6VF1 - chains A and T of the 4 polymer chains in the assembly; structure by X-ray diffraction, 1.68 A resolution.

[Chain A]
Name: DNA-directed DNA/RNA polymerase mu
Source organism: Homo sapiens
Notes: EC 2.7.7.7
Reference sequence: Q9NP87 (DPOLM_HUMAN); residue numbers follow UniProt; this construct covers 132-397, 410-494
Chain sequence (356 residues; numbered 127 to 494; 12 numbers in that range are skipped by the numbering (no residue carries them; nothing is unmodelled there); the number before each row is that of its first residue):
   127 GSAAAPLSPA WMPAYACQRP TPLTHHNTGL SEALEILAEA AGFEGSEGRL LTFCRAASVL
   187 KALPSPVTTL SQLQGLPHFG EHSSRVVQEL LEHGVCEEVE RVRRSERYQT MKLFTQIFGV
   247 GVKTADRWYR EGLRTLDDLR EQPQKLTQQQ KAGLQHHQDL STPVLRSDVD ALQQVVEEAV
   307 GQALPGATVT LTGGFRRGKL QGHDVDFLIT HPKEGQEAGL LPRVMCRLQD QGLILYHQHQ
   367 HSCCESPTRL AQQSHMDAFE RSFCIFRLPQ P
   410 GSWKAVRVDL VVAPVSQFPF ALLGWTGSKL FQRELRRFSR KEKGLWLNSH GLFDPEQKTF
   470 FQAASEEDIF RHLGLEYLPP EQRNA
Not modelled in the structure: 127-136, 369-383
Sequence notes: expression tag (127-131); conflict Gly410 (Pro in Q9NP87)
Covalently attached groups: 2,3-dihydroxy-1,4-dithiobutane (DTT) linked to Cys180
Ion coordination: Na+: Thr241, Ile243, Val246 (shared with 1 residue of chain P); Mg2+ site 1: Asp330, Asp332 (together with glycolic acid) (shared with 1 residue of chain P); Mg2+ site 2: Asp332, Asp418 (shared with 2 residues of chain P)
Small-molecule neighbours: glycolic acid (GOA): Gly319, Gly320, Arg323, Lys325, Asp330, Asp332
Curated features (UniProtKB/Swiss-Prot):
  - region: Arg323 to Asp332 (Involved in ssDNA binding)
  - binding site (Mg(2+)): Asp330, Asp332, Asp418
  - site: Gly433 (Responsible for the low discrimination between dNTP and rNTP)

[Chain T]
Molecule: 9-nt DNA strand
Sequence (9 nucleotides; numbered 1 to 9; the number before each row is that of its first residue):
     1 CGGCATACG

[Interface between chain A and chain T]
Contacting residue pairs - 23 pairs, chain A then chain T:
  Gly174(A) - DC4(T)  base contact
  Leu177(A) - DC4(T)  phosphate contact
  Leu177(A) - DA5(T)  phosphate contact
  His365(A) - DG9(T)  hydrogen bond to the phosphate
  Phe385(A) - DG9(T)  phosphate contact
  Glu386(A) - DC8(T)  sugar contact
  Glu386(A) - DG9(T)  hydrogen bond to the phosphate
  Arg387(A) - DA7(T)  hydrogen bond to the base
  Arg387(A) - DC8(T)  hydrogen bond to the sugar
  Arg387(A) - DG9(T)  hydrogen bond to the phosphate
  Lys438(A) - DA5(T)  base contact
  Arg442(A) - DA5(T)  salt bridge to the phosphate
  Arg445(A) - DA5(T)  hydrogen bond to the base
  Arg445(A) - DT6(T)  hydrogen bond to the sugar
  Arg446(A) - DA5(T)  sugar contact
  Arg449(A) - DT6(T)  salt bridge to the phosphate
  Lys450(A) - DG3(T)  hydrogen bond to the phosphate
  Lys450(A) - DC4(T)  salt bridge to the phosphate
  Leu456(A) - DT6(T)  sugar contact
  Asn457(A) - DT6(T)  phosphate contact
  Asn457(A) - DA7(T)  hydrogen bond to the phosphate
  His459(A) - DA7(T)  hydrogen bond to the phosphate
  His459(A) - DC8(T)  salt bridge to the phosphate
Interface residues without a listed pair, chain A (18 interface residues in all): Arg181, Gln364, Phe389

[Summary]
The interface between chain A and chain T involves 18 residues on one side and 7 on the other, with 10
hydrogen bonds and 4 salt bridges. Polar pairs include Arg387(A)-DA7(T), Arg445(A)-DA5(T) and
Arg387(A)-DC8(T). Bound to chain A: glycolic acid.
Here chain A is DNA-directed DNA/RNA polymerase mu (Homo sapiens) and chain T is a 9-nt DNA strand. Entry 6VF1
(DNA Polymerase Mu, 8-oxorGTP:At Product State Ternary Complex, 50 mM Mg2+ (120 min)) was determined by X-ray
diffraction, deposited together with 6VEZ, 6VF0, 6VF2, 6VF3, 6VF4, 6VF5 and 7 further entries.
